PDB entry 2BTP | X-ray diffraction, 2.80 A resolution | chains A and B of the 4 polymer chains in the assembly

[Chain A (and B)]
Name: 14-3-3 protein tau
From: Homo sapiens
Notes: chain B of this document is another copy of the same molecule, construct and numbering; everything in this record applies to it too
UniProt: P27348 (1433T_HUMAN); residue numbers follow UniProt; this construct covers 1-234
Amino-acid sequence (256 residues; row label = number of the first residue in the row; numbers below 1 keep their minus sign (Met-21 is residue -21)):
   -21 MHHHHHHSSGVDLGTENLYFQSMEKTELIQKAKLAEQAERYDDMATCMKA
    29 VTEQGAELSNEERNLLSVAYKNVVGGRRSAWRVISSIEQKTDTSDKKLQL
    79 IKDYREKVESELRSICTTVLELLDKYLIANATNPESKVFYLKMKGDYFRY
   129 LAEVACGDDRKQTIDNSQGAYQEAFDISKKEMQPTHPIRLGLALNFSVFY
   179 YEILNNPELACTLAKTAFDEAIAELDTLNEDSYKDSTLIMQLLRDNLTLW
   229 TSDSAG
Unresolved in the structure: 70-73, 231-234 (chain B: -21 to 1, 70-73, 206-209, 231-234)

[Chain A / chain B interface]
Contacting residue pairs - 22 pairs, chain A then chain B:
  Met-21(A) - Tyr82(B)  hydrophobic
  Met-21(A) - Lys85(B)
  His-20(A) - Asp81(B)
  His-20(A) - Lys85(B)
  Gln8(A) - Lys75(B)
  Gln8(A) - Leu78(B)
  Lys9(A) - Leu78(B)
  Ala13(A) - Tyr82(B)
  Gln15(A) - Val61(B)
  Gln15(A) - Ile65(B)
  Ala16(A) - Ala58(B)
  Arg18(A) - Tyr82(B)  hydrogen bond
  Arg18(A) - Glu89(B)  salt bridge
  Asp21(A) - Tyr82(B)  hydrogen bond
  Ala58(A) - Ala16(B)
  Val61(A) - Gln15(B)
  Ile65(A) - Gln15(B)
  Leu78(A) - Gln8(B)
  Tyr82(A) - Ala13(B)
  Tyr82(A) - Arg18(B)  hydrogen bond
  Tyr82(A) - Asp21(B)  hydrogen bond
  Glu89(A) - Arg18(B)  salt bridge
Interface residues without a listed pair, chain A (23 interface residues in all): Glu5, Leu12, Arg55, Ile62, Lys75, Ile79, Lys85, Val86
Interface residues without a listed pair, chain B (21 interface residues in all): Glu5, Leu12, Arg55, Ile62, Ile79, Val86

[Overview]
23 residues of chain A face 21 of chain B across their interface, with 4 hydrogen bonds and 2 salt bridges.
Among the polar pairs are Arg18(A)-Glu89(B), Arg18(A)-Tyr82(B) and Asp21(A)-Tyr82(B).
Chain A and chain B are both 14-3-3 protein tau (Homo sapiens); the structure, 14-3-3 Protein Theta (Human)
Complexed to Peptide, was determined by X-ray diffraction (same publication as 2C74, 2C63, 2C23, 2BR9 and
2BQ0).
